Entry 7D3B (X-ray diffraction, 2.25 A resolution); this record covers chain A.

Chain A:
Name: Cd1
Source organism: Flavonifractor plautii
UniProtKB: A0A174NXS8 (A0A174NXS8_FLAPL); residues 1-310 here = UniProt positions 1-310
Chain sequence (310 residues; numbered 1 to 310; the number before each row is that of its first residue):
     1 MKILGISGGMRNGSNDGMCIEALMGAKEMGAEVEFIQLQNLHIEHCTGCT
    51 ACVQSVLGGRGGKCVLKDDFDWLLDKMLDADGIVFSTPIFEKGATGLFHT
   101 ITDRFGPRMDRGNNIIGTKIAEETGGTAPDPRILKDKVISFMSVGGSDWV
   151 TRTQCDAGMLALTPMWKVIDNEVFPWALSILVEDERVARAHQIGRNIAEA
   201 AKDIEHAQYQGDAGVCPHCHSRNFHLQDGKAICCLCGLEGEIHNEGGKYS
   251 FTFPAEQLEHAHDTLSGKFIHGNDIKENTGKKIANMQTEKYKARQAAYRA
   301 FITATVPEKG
Unresolved in the structure: 48-67, 309-310
Modified residues: Mse1, Mse10, Mse18, Mse24, Mse29, Mse77, Mse109, Mse142, Mse159, Mse165, Mse286 (selenomethionine; parent Met)
Ligand contacts:
  - FMN (flavin mononucleotide): Gly9, Mse10, Gly13, Ser14, Asn15, Pro88, Ile89, Phe90, Glu91, Lys92, Val144, Gly145, Gly146, Ser147, Trp149, Val150, Leu178
  - Luteolin (LU2; 2-(3,4-dihydroxyphenyl)-5,7-dihydroxy-4H-chromen-4-one): Gly146, Ser147, Trp149, Leu178
Reported in the primary citation:
  - binding site for Luteolin: Ile275
  - catalytic residues: Thr279 (proposed by the authors, not directly observed)

Overview:
Bound to chain A: flavin mononucleotide and Luteolin. The paper reports the catalytic residue Thr279; a
binding site for Luteolin at Ile275.
Chain A is Cd1 (Flavonifractor plautii); the structure, flavone reductase, was determined by X-ray diffraction
(same publication as 7D38, 7D39 and 7D3A).
